7UU4 - chains A and R; structure by X-ray diffraction, 2.10 A resolution.

Chain A:
Name: DNA dC->dU-editing enzyme APOBEC-3G
Organism: Macaca mulatta
Notes: EC 3.5.4.-
UniProt: M1GSK9 (M1GSK9_MACMU); residue numbers follow UniProt; this construct covers 1-142, 147-383
Chain sequence (386 residues; each row starts with the number of its first residue; note: 4 numbers in that range are skipped by the numbering (no residue carries them; nothing is unmodelled there); numbers below 1 keep their minus sign (Gly-6 is residue -6)):
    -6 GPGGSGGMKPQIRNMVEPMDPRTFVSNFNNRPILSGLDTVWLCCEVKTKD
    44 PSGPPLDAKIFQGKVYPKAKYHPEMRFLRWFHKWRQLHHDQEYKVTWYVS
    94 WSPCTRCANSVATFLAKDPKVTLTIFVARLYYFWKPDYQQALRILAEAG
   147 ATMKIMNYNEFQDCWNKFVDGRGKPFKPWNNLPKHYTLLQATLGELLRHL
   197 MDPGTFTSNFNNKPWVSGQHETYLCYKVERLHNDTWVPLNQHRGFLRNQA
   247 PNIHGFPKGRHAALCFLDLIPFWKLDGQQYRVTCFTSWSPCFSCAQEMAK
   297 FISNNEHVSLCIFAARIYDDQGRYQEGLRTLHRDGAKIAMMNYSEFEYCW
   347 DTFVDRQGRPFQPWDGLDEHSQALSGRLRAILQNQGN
Not modelled in the structure: -6 to 3, 381-383
Construct notes: expression tag (-6 to 0); conflict Ala139 (Cys in M1GSK9), Glu140 (Gln in M1GSK9), Ala141 (Lys in M1GSK9), Gly142 (Arg in M1GSK9), Ala259 (Glu in M1GSK9)
Reported in the primary citation:
  - binding site for the 10-nt RNA strand (chain R): Arg24, Pro25 to Ser28, Tyr59, Trp94, Leu123 to Trp127, Phe268, Lys270
  - specificity-determining residues: Tyr125 (from molecular simulation)
  - mutagenesis - Y154R/P179E/F268A/K270A, L184E/A187E/T188E, F268A/K270A: decreased binding to the 10-nt RNA strand (chain R)

Chain R:
Molecule: 10-nt RNA strand
Sequence (10 nucleotides; each row starts with the number of its first residue):
     1 UUUUAAUUUU
Not modelled in the structure: 1-3, 10

Chain A / chain R interface:
Contacting residue pairs (33):
  Arg24(A) with U4(R), salt bridge to the phosphate
  Pro25(A) with A6(R), hydrogen bond to the base
  Ile26(A) with U4(R), hydrogen bond to the sugar; A5(R), base contact; A6(R), base contact
  Leu27(A) with U4(R), hydrogen bond to the sugar; A6(R), hydrogen bond to the base
  Ser28(A) with U4(R), hydrogen bond to the sugar; A6(R), sugar contact
  Val58(A) with U8(R), hydrogen bond to the base
  Tyr59(A) with U7(R), hydrogen bond to the phosphate; U8(R), base contact
  Pro60(A) with U8(R), base contact; U9(R), hydrogen bond to the base
  Lys61(A) with U9(R), base contact
  Ala62(A) with U9(R), hydrogen bond to the base
  His65(A) with U8(R), base contact
  Trp94(A) with A6(R), base contact
  Cys97(A) with U8(R), base contact
  Arg99(A) with U8(R), hydrogen bond to the sugar; U9(R), salt bridge to the phosphate
  Leu123(A) with A6(R), hydrogen bond to the base
  Tyr124(A) with A6(R), base contact; U7(R), hydrogen bond to the phosphate; U8(R), base contact
  Tyr125(A) with A6(R), hydrogen bond to the base; U7(R), hydrogen bond to the phosphate
  Phe126(A) with A5(R), base contact
  Trp127(A) with A5(R), base contact; A6(R), base contact
  Tyr131(A) with U8(R), base contact
  Phe268(A) with A5(R), hydrogen bond to the base
  Lys270(A) with A5(R), base contact
Also at the interface, not in a pair above, chain A (23 interface residues in all): Lys128

Overview:
23 residues of chain A and 6 residues of chain R are in contact, with 15 hydrogen bonds and 2 salt bridges.
Polar pairs include Pro25(A)-A6(R), Leu27(A)-A6(R) and Val58(A)-U8(R). The paper reports a binding site for
the 10-nt RNA strand (chain R) at Arg24(A), Pro25(A) and Tyr59(A) among others; Y154R/P179E/F268A/K270A,
L184E/A187E/T188E and F268A/K270A of chain A reduce binding to the 10-nt RNA strand (chain R).
Chain A is DNA dC->dU-editing enzyme APOBEC-3G (Macaca mulatta) and chain R is a 10-nt RNA strand; the
structure, Crystal structure of APOBEC3G complex with ssRNA, was determined by X-ray diffraction together with
7UU3, 7UU5 and 8EDJ from the same study.
